4V1A - chains g and m of the 23 polymer chains in the assembly; structure by electron microscopy, 3.40 A resolution.

Chain g:
Name: Mitoribosomal protein ML43, MRPL43
Source organism: Sus scrofa
UniProt: F1S8U4 (F1S8U4_PIG); numbering as in UniProt (aligned over 1-159)
Amino-acid sequence (159 residues; numbered 1 to 159; the number before each row is that of its first residue):
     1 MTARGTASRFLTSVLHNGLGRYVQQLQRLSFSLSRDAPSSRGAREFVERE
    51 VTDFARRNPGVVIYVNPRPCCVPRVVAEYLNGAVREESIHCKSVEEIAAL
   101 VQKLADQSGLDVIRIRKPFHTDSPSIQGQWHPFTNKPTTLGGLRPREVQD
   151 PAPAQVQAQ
Not modelled in the structure: 1, 150-159

Chain m:
Name: Mitoribosomal protein ML50, MRPL50
Source organism: Sus scrofa
UniProt: I3L9H6 (I3L9H6_PIG); residues 1-159 here = UniProt positions 1-159
Amino-acid sequence (159 residues; numbered 1 to 159; the number before each row is that of its first residue):
     1 MAARWVSGLARRSLTCAVSGAPRREFWSPFRKEKQPVVAETVEEVKKEPI
    51 LVCPPIQSRTYIPPEDLQSRLESHVKEVFGSSVPSNWQDISLEDVHLKFS
   101 FLARLANDLRHAVPNSRLHQMCRVRDVLDFYNVPVQDRSKFDELIASNLP
   151 HNLKITWGY
Not modelled in the structure: 1-50

Interface between chain g and chain m:
Contacting residue pairs - 27 pairs, chain g then chain m:
  R35(g) - W157(m)
  R35(g) - Y159(m)
  D36(g) - Y159(m)
  E48(g) - K140(m)
  V51(g) - L153(m)  hydrophobic
  A55(g) - N152(m)  hydrogen bond (backbone-side chain)
  R56(g) - N148(m)
  R56(g) - P150(m)
  N58(g) - N152(m)  hydrogen bond (backbone-side chain)
  P59(g) - N152(m)
  V61(g) - N152(m)  hydrogen bond (backbone-side chain)
  V62(g) - N152(m)
  I63(g) - N152(m)  hydrogen bond (backbone-backbone)
  I63(g) - L153(m)
  I63(g) - K154(m)  hydrogen bond (backbone-backbone)
  Y64(g) - K154(m)
  V65(g) - L153(m)  hydrophobic
  V65(g) - K154(m)  hydrogen bond (backbone-backbone)
  V65(g) - I155(m)
  V65(g) - T156(m)  hydrogen bond (backbone-backbone)
  N66(g) - T156(m)
  P67(g) - T156(m)
  P67(g) - W157(m)  hydrophobic
  P67(g) - G158(m)  hydrogen bond (backbone-backbone)
  R68(g) - Y159(m)
  P69(g) - G158(m)
  P69(g) - Y159(m)
Also at the interface, not in a pair above, chain g (20 interface residues in all): S34, V47, T52
Also at the interface, not in a pair above, chain m (13 interface residues in all): F141, L144

Summary:
20 residues of chain g face 13 of chain m across their interface; the contacts include 8 hydrogen bonds. Polar
contacts include A55(g)-N152(m), N58(g)-N152(m) and V61(g)-N152(m).
Here chain g is Mitoribosomal protein ML43, MRPL43 and chain m is Mitoribosomal protein ML50, MRPL50, both
from Sus scrofa. Entry 4V1A (Structure of the large subunit of the mammalian mitoribosome, part 2 of 2) was
determined by electron microscopy.
